PDB entry 4JZ4 | X-ray diffraction, 1.56 A resolution | chain A

== Chain A ==
Name: Proto-oncogene tyrosine-protein kinase Src
Source organism: Gallus gallus
Notes: EC 2.7.10.2; fragment: SH3 domain:
UniProt: P00523 (SRC_CHICK); residues 85-141 here correspond to UniProt positions 84-140 (UniProt number = residue number - 1)
Amino-acid sequence (61 residues; row label = number of the first residue in the row):
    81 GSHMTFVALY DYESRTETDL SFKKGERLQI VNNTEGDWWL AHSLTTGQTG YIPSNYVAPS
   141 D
Not modelled in the structure: 141
Sequence notes: expression tag (81-84)
Metal / ion sites: Ni2+: G81, S82, H83
Reported in the primary citation:
  - Ni2+ coordination: G81, S82, H83
  - contacts within the chain: Y92-D99 (hydrogen bond), L100-Y131 (backbone contact), E106-S123 (hydrogen bond), S101-Q128 (water-mediated contact)
  - conformationally variable residues (side-chain flip): L100
  - mutagenesis - Q128K, Q128R: increased stability
  - mutagenesis - Q128E: decreased stability

== Overview ==
G81, S82 and H83 coordinate Ni2+. The paper reports that Q128K and Q128R increase stability; Ni2+ coordination
by G81, S82 and H83.
Chain A is Proto-oncogene tyrosine-protein kinase Src (Gallus gallus); the structure, Crystal structure of
chicken c-Src-SH3 domain: monomeric form, was determined by X-ray diffraction together with 4OML, 4OMN, 4OMO,
4OMP and 4JZ3 from the same study.
